Entry 5EW2 (X-ray diffraction, 3.59 A resolution); this record covers chains H and E of the 4 polymer chains in the assembly.

Chain H:
Name: Thrombin heavy chain
Organism: Homo sapiens
Notes: EC 3.4.21.5
UniProtKB: P00734 (THRB_HUMAN); the construct lacks a stretch of the UniProt sequence and is renumbered around it, so the offset changes along the chain: 16-36 = UniProt 364-384; 37-60 = UniProt 386-409; 61-77 = UniProt 419-435; 78-97 = UniProt 437-456; 6 more segments
Amino-acid sequence (259 residues; numbered 16 to 247 plus 30 insertion-coded residues; 3 numbers in that range are skipped by the numbering (no residue carries them; nothing is unmodelled there); the number before each row is that of its first residue; a row labelled like 60A-60I holds insertion residues (60A, then the next letters in order)):
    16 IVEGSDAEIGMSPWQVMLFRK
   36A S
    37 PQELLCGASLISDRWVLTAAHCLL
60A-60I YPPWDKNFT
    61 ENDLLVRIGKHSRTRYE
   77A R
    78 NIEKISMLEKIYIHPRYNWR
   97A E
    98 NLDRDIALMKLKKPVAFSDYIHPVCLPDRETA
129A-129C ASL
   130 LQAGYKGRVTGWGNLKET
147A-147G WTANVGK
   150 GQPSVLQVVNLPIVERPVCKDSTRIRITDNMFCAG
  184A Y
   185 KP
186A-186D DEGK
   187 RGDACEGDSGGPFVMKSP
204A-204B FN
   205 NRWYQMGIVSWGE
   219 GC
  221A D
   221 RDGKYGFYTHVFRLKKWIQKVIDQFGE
Not modelled in the structure: 147A-147G, 247
Disulfides: Cys42-Cys58, Cys168-Cys182, Cys191-Cys220
Covalently attached groups: compound 0G6 linked to His57, Ser195
Ion coordination: Na+ near Lys224 (its only coordinating residue here)
Small-molecule neighbours:
  - 0G6 (D-phenylalanyl-N-[(2S,3S)-6-{[amino(iminio)methyl]amino}-1-chloro-2-hydroxyhexan-3-yl]-L-prolinamide): Cys42, Cys58, Tyr60A, Trp60D, Arg97, Glu97A, Asn98, Leu99, Ile174, Asp189, Ala190, Cys191, Glu192, Gly193, Asp194, Val213, Ser214, Trp215, Gly216, Glu217, Gly219, Cys220, Gly226
  - N-acetylglucosamine (NAG; 2-acetamido-2-deoxy-beta-D-glucopyranose): Leu60, Asn60G, Thr60I
Curated features (UniProtKB/Swiss-Prot):
  - region: Ala183 to Val200 (High affinity receptor-binding region which is also known as the TP508 peptide)
  - active site (Charge relay system): His57, Asp102, Ser195
  - glycosylation: Asn60G (N-linked (GlcNAc...) (complex) asparagine)
Reported in the primary citation:
  - conformationally variable residues (helix shift, loop rearrangement): Asp125 to Ala129, Ile162 to Cys182

Chain E:
Molecule: HD1-deltaT12
Sequence (15 nucleotides; numbered 1 to 15; the number before each row is that of its first residue):
     1 GGTTGGTGTGGXTGG
Modified positions: 3DR (1',2'-dideoxyribofuranose-5'-phosphate) at position 12
Ion coordination: Na+: DG1, DG2, DG5, DG6, DG10, DG11, DG14, DG15

How chain H and chain E interact:
Contacting residue pairs (19; chain H residue first):
  Ile24(H) with DT3(E), sugar contact
  His71(H) with DT3(E), base contact
  Arg75(H) with DG2(E), base contact; DT3(E), base contact; DT4(E), hydrogen bond to the base; DT13(E), hydrogen bond to the base; DG14(E), hydrogen bond to the base
  Tyr76(H) with 3DR_12(E), sugar contact; DT13(E), hydrogen bond to the sugar
  Glu77(H) with DT3(E), hydrogen bond to the base
  Arg77A(H) with DT4(E), hydrogen bond to the base; DG5(E), hydrogen bond to the sugar; DG11(E), base contact; DT13(E), base contact
  Asn78(H) with DT4(E), hydrogen bond to the phosphate; DG5(E), hydrogen bond to the phosphate
  Ile79(H) with DT3(E), sugar contact; DT4(E), base contact
  Tyr117(H) with DT3(E), hydrogen bond to the phosphate
Other interface residues (no listed pair), chain H (10 interface residues in all): Thr74
From the paper, about this interface:
  - pairs named by the authors: Glu77(H)-DT3(E)
  - interface residues, chain H: Arg75(H), Tyr76(H), Glu77(H), Arg77A(H), Asn78(H), Ile79(H)

Summary:
Chain H and chain E form an interface of 10 and 8 residues respectively, with 10 hydrogen bonds. Among the
polar pairs are Arg75(H)-DT4(E), Arg75(H)-DT13(E) and Arg75(H)-DG14(E). The authors report a contact between
Glu77(H) and DT3(E). From the paper: interface residues Arg75(H), Tyr76(H) and Glu77(H) among others;
conformational variability at Asp125(H) and Ile162(H).
Chain H is Thrombin heavy chain (Homo sapiens) and chain E is HD1-deltaT12; the structure, Human thrombin
sandwiched between two DNA aptamers: HD22 and HD1-deltaT12, was determined by X-ray diffraction together with
5EW1 from the same study.
